Entry 8PW4 (X-ray diffraction, 2.30 A resolution); this record covers chain A.

[Chain A]
Protein: Histone-like protein p6
Source organism: Salasvirus phi29
UniProt: P03685 (NP_BPPH2); residues 1-83 here correspond to UniProt positions 2-84 (UniProt number = residue number + 1)
Sequence (83 residues; row label = number of the first residue in the row):
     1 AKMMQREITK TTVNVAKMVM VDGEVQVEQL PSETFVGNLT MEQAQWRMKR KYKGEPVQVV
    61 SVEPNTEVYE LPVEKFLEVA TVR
Reported in the primary citation:
  - self-association interface (contacts with another copy of this molecule); pairs are residue here / residue on that copy: Glu70-Arg83 (hydrogen bond), Glu70-Thr81 (hydrogen bond), Met4, Arg6, Lys17, Tyr69, Leu71, Val73, Phe76, Leu77, Val79, Ala80
  - contacts within the chain: Trp46-Arg50 (from molecular simulation)

[Summary]
From the paper: a self-association interface involving Met4, Arg6 and Lys17 among others; contacts within the
chain involving Trp46 and Arg50.
Chain A is Histone-like protein p6 (Salasvirus phi29); the structure, Protein p6 from bacteriophage phi29,
C-terminal delta20 truncated version, was determined by X-ray diffraction (same publication as 8PW2).
